PDB entry 6GBU | X-ray diffraction, 3.44 A resolution | chains A and B of the 8 polymer chains in the assembly

== Chain A ==
Name: F-BAR and double SH3 domains protein 2
Source organism: Homo sapiens
Reference sequence: O94868 (FCSD2_HUMAN), isoform O94868-2; residues 1-63 here correspond to UniProt positions 511-573 (UniProt number = residue number + 510)
Amino-acid sequence (63 residues; row label = number of the first residue in the row):
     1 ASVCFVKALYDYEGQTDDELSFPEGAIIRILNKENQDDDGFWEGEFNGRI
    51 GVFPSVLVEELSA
Unresolved in the structure: 1

== Chain B ==
Name: Intersectin-1
Source organism: Homo sapiens
Reference sequence: Q15811 (ITSN1_HUMAN), isoform Q15811-9; residues 1-65 here correspond to UniProt positions 1069-1133 (UniProt number = residue number + 1068)
Amino-acid sequence (65 residues; each row starts with the number of its first residue):
     1 KKPEIAQVIASYTATGPEQLTLAPGQLILIRKKNPGGWWEGELQARGKKR
    51 QIGWFPANYVKLLSP
Unresolved in the structure: 1-2

== Interface between chain A and chain B ==
Residue-residue contacts (23):
  Tyr10(A) with Pro3(B); Ile5(B); Pro65(B), hydrophobic
  Thr16(A) with Arg46(B)
  Asp18(A) with Arg46(B), salt bridge
  Glu19(A) with Arg46(B), salt bridge
  Gln36(A) with Arg46(B), hydrogen bond
  Asp37(A) with Gly47(B); Lys49(B)
  Asp38(A) with Arg50(B), salt bridge
  Asp39(A) with Ala45(B); Arg46(B), salt bridge; Gly47(B), hydrogen bond (side chain-backbone); Lys48(B); Arg50(B)
  Gly40(A) with Arg50(B)
  Phe41(A) with Ala45(B); Arg46(B)
  Val52(A) with Arg46(B)
  Val56(A) with Ile5(B), hydrophobic; Leu29(B), hydrophobic; Gln44(B)
  Leu57(A) with Leu27(B), hydrophobic
Interface residues without a listed pair, chain A (15 interface residues in all): Gln15, Pro54
Interface residues without a listed pair, chain B (15 interface residues in all): Gly25, Leu63, Ser64

== In short ==
Chain A and chain B each contribute 15 residues to their interface, with 2 hydrogen bonds and 4 salt bridges.
Polar contacts include Asp18(A)-Arg46(B), Glu19(A)-Arg46(B) and Asp38(A)-Arg50(B).
Here chain A is F-BAR and double SH3 domains protein 2 and chain B is Intersectin-1, both from Homo sapiens.
Entry 6GBU (Crystal structure of the second SH3 domain of FCHSD2 (SH3-2) in complex with the fourth SH3 ...)
was determined by X-ray diffraction.
